PDB entry 8JSN | electron microscopy, 3.40 A resolution | chains B and E of the 6 polymer chains in the assembly

[Chain B (and E)]
Protein: Polymerase cofactor VP35
From: Ebola virus
Notes: chain E of this document is another copy of the same molecule, construct and numbering; everything in this record applies to it too
UniProt: A0A1C4HDK9 (A0A1C4HDK9_9MONO); residue numbers follow UniProt; this construct covers 1-340
Sequence (340 residues; row label = number of the first residue in the row):
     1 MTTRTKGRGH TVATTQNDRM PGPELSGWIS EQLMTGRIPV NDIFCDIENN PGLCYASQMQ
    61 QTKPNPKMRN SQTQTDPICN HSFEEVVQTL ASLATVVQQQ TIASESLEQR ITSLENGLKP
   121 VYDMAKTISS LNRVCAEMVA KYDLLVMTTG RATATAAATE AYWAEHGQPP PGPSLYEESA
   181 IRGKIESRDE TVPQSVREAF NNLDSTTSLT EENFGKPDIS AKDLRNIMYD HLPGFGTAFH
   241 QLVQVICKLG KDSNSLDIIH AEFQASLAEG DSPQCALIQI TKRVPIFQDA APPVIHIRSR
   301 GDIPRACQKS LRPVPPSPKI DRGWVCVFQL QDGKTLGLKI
Not modelled in the structure: 1-80 (chain E: 1-79, 147-340)

[How chain B and chain E interact]
Contacting residue pairs (21; chain B residue first):
  V87(B) with E85(E)
  L90(B) with E85(E); T89(E)
  S104(B) with Q99(E)
  E108(B) with I102(E)
  Y122(B) with S113(E), hydrogen bond (side chain-backbone); N116(E)
  A125(B) with M124(E), hydrophobic
  I128(B) with M124(E), hydrophobic; I128(E), hydrophobic
  L131(B) with L131(E), hydrophobic
  N132(B) with L131(E)
  C135(B) with L131(E), hydrophobic
  V139(B) with C135(E), hydrophobic; M138(E), hydrophobic
  Y142(B) with M138(E), hydrophobic; Y142(E)
  V146(B) with Y142(E), hydrophobic
  G150(B) with L145(E)
  R151(B) with L144(E)
  T153(B) with L145(E)
Also at the interface, not in a pair above, chain B (23 interface residues in all): F83, V86, V97, I111, M138, D143, L145
Also at the interface, not in a pair above, chain E (22 interface residues in all): S92, T95, S106, Q109, G117, T127, V134, K141

[Overview]
Chain B and chain E form an interface of 23 and 22 residues respectively; the contacts include 1 hydrogen
bond. The hydrogen-bonded pair is Y122(B)-S113(E).
Both chains are Polymerase cofactor VP35 (Ebola virus). Entry 8JSN (The structure of EBOV L-VP35-RNA complex
(conformation 2)) was determined by electron microscopy, deposited together with 8JSL and 8JSM.
